Entry 6I1P (X-ray diffraction, 3.21 A resolution); this record covers chains 4 and 6 of the 16 polymer chains in the assembly.

== Chain 4 ==
Molecule: NADH-quinone oxidoreductase subunit 4
Source organism: Thermus thermophilus HB8
Notes: EC 1.6.5.11
UniProt: Q56220 (NQO4_THET8); numbering as in UniProt (aligned over 1-409)
Chain sequence (409 residues; row label = number of the first residue in the row):
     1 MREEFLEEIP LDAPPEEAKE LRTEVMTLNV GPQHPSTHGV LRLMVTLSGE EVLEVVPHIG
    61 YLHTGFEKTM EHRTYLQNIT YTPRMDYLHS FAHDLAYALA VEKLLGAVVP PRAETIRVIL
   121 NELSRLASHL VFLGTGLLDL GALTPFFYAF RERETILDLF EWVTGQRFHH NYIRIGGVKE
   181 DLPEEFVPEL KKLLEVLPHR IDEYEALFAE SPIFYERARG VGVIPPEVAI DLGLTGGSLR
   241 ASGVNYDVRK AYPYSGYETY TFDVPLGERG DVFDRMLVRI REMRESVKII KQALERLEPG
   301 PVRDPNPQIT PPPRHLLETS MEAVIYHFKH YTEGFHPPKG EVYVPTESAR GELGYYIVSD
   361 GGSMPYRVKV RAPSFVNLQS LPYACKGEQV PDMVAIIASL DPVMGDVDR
Disordered / not traced: 1-25
What the authors report for this chain:
  - catalytic residues: His38, Tyr87 (proposed by the authors, not directly observed)

== Chain 6 ==
Molecule: NADH-quinone oxidoreductase subunit 6
Source organism: Thermus thermophilus HB8
Notes: EC 1.6.5.11
UniProt: Q56218 (NQO6_THET8); residue numbers follow UniProt; this construct covers 1-181
Chain sequence (181 residues; each row starts with the number of its first residue):
     1 MALKDLFERD VQELEREGIL FTTLEKLVAW GRSNSLWPAT FGLACCAIEM MASTDARNDL
    61 ARFGSEVFRA SPRQADVMIV AGRLSKKMAP VMRRVWEQMP DPKWVISMGA CASSGGMFNN
   121 YAIVQNVDSV VPVDVYVPGC PPRPEALIYA VMQLQKKVRG QAYNERGERL PPVAAWKRTR
   181 G
Disordered / not traced: 1-15
Metal / ion sites: 4Fe-4S cluster Fe: Cys45, Cys46, Cys111, Cys140
Small-molecule neighbours: 4Fe-4S cluster (SF4): Ala44, Cys45, Cys46, Gly82, Arg83, Gly109, Ala110, Cys111, Phe118, Gly139, Cys140, Pro141

== How chain 4 and chain 6 interact ==
Residue-residue contacts (53):
  Pro32(4) - Met88(6)  hydrophobic
  Pro32(4) - Val91(6)  hydrophobic
  Gln33(4) - Phe41(6)
  Gln33(4) - Gly42(6)
  His34(4) - Phe41(6)
  His34(4) - Ala70(6)  hydrogen bond (side chain-backbone)
  Ser36(4) - Ala70(6)
  Val40(4) - Met88(6)  hydrophobic
  Ile59(4) - Lys87(6)  hydrogen bond (backbone-side chain)
  Gly60(4) - Ser85(6)
  Gly60(4) - Lys87(6)
  Tyr61(4) - Ser85(6)
  Tyr61(4) - Lys87(6)
  Tyr61(4) - Met88(6)
  Leu62(4) - Leu43(6)
  Leu62(4) - Arg83(6)  hydrogen bond (backbone-side chain)
  His63(4) - Ser85(6)  hydrogen bond (backbone-side chain)
  His63(4) - Tyr121(6)  hydrogen bond
  His63(4) - Ala122(6)
  Thr64(4) - Arg83(6)  hydrogen bond
  Thr64(4) - Phe118(6)
  Thr64(4) - Asn120(6)  hydrogen bond (backbone-side chain)
  Thr64(4) - Ala122(6)
  Thr64(4) - Ile123(6)
  Gly65(4) - Tyr121(6)
  Phe66(4) - Arg83(6)
  Phe66(4) - Phe118(6)  hydrophobic
  Lys68(4) - Tyr121(6)
  Thr69(4) - Asn120(6)
  Arg73(4) - Met117(6)  hydrogen bond (side chain-backbone)
  Tyr81(4) - Met117(6)  hydrogen bond (side chain-backbone)
  Tyr81(4) - Phe118(6)  hydrophobic
  Arg84(4) - Arg83(6)  hydrogen bond (backbone-side chain)
  Arg84(4) - Met117(6)
  Arg84(4) - Cys140(6)  hydrogen bond
  Tyr87(4) - Cys45(6)  hydrophobic
  Tyr87(4) - Ile48(6)  hydrophobic
  Leu88(4) - Ile48(6)  hydrophobic
  Phe146(4) - Thr54(6)
  Phe147(4) - Thr54(6)
  Phe150(4) - Ala52(6)  hydrophobic
  Phe150(4) - Asp55(6)
  Glu154(4) - Asp55(6)
  Glu154(4) - Arg57(6)  salt bridge
  Asp158(4) - Arg57(6)  salt bridge
  Glu161(4) - Arg143(6)  salt bridge
  Arg167(4) - Glu49(6)  salt bridge
  Arg167(4) - Arg143(6)
  Phe168(4) - Cys45(6)
  Phe168(4) - Glu49(6)
  Phe168(4) - Pro141(6)  hydrophobic
  His169(4) - Cys45(6)  hydrogen bond
  His169(4) - Pro141(6)
Interface residues without a listed pair, chain 4 (34 interface residues in all): Thr80, Thr135, Arg153, Gln166, Gly405
Interface residues without a listed pair, chain 6 (29 interface residues in all): Ala44, Met51, Ala56, Pro144

== Summary ==
34 residues of chain 4 face 29 of chain 6 across their interface; the contacts include 12 hydrogen bonds and 4
salt bridges. Polar contacts include Glu154(4)-Arg57(6), Asp158(4)-Arg57(6) and Glu161(4)-Arg143(6). Chain 6
binds 4Fe-4S cluster. The 4Fe-4S cluster Fe site is built by Cys45(6), Cys46(6), Cys111(6) and Cys140(6). The
paper reports catalytic residues His38(4) and Tyr87(4).
Chain 4 is NADH-quinone oxidoreductase subunit 4 and chain 6 is NADH-quinone oxidoreductase subunit 6, both
from Thermus thermophilus HB8; the structure, Respiratory complex I from Thermus thermophilus with bound NADH,
was determined by X-ray diffraction together with 6I0D, 6Q8O, 6Q8W, 6Q8X, 6Y11, 6ZIY and 3 further entries
from the same study.
